Entry 1RF1 (X-ray diffraction, 2.53 A resolution); this record covers chains A and C of the 5 polymer chains in the assembly.

[Chain A]
Protein: Fibrinogen alpha/alpha-E chain
Organism: Homo sapiens
Notes: fragment: Fibrinogen alpha/alpha-E Chain
UniProt: P02671 (FIBA_HUMAN); residues 126-191 here correspond to UniProt positions 145-210 (UniProt number = residue number + 19)
Amino-acid sequence (66 residues; each row starts with the number of its first residue):
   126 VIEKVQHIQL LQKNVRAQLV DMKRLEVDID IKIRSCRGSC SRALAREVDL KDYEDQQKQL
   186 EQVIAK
Disordered / not traced: 126, 191

[Chain C]
Protein: Fibrinogen gamma chain
Organism: Homo sapiens
Notes: fragment: Fibrinogen gamma chain
UniProt: P02679 (FIBG_HUMAN); residues 96-406 here correspond to UniProt positions 122-432 (UniProt number = residue number + 26)
Amino-acid sequence (311 residues; each row starts with the number of its first residue):
    96 YEASILTHDS SIRYLQEIYN SNNQKIVNLK EKVAQLAAQC QEPCKDTVQI HDITGKDCQD
   156 IANKGAKQSG LYFIKPLKAN QQFLVYCEID GSGNGWTVFQ KRLDGSVDFK KNWIQYKEGF
   216 GHLSPTGTTE FWLGNEKIHL ISTQSAIPYA LRVELEDWNG RTSTADYAMF KVGPEADKYR
   276 LTYAYFAGGD AGDAFDGFDF GDDPSDKFFT SHNGMQFSTW DNDNDKFEGN CAEQDGSGWW
   336 MNKCHAGHLN GVYYQGGTYS KASTPNGYDN GIIWATWKTR WYSMKKTTMK IIPFNRLTIG
   396 EGQQHHLGGA K
Disordered / not traced: 394-406
Sequence notes: engineered mutation A132 (Glu158 in P02679)
Cystine bridges: C153-C182, C326-C339
Metal / ion sites: Ca2+: D318, D320, F322, G324
UniProt features mapped onto this chain:
  - region: T374 to E396 (Gamma-chain polymerization, binding amino end of another fibrin alpha chain), G397 to K406 (Platelet aggregation and Staphylococcus clumping)
  - binding site (Ca(2+)): D318, D320, F322, G324
  - glycosylation: N308 (N-linked (GlcNAc...) asparagine)
  - cross-link: Q398 (Isoglutamyl lysine isopeptide (Gln-Lys) (interchain with K-432)), K406 (Isoglutamyl lysine isopeptide (Lys-Gln) (interchain with Q-424))

[Chain A / chain C interface]
Inter-chain disulfides: C161(A)-C135(C)
Contacting residue pairs (27):
  K129(A) - I100(C)
  K129(A) - H103(C)
  K129(A) - D104(C)  salt bridge
  H132(A) - I107(C)
  I133(A) - I107(C)  hydrophobic
  L136(A) - I107(C)
  L136(A) - L110(C)  hydrophobic
  L136(A) - Q111(C)
  N139(A) - Y114(C)  hydrogen bond
  Q143(A) - Y114(C)  hydrogen bond (side chain-backbone)
  Q143(A) - N117(C)
  Q143(A) - N118(C)
  D146(A) - K125(C)  salt bridge
  M147(A) - I121(C)  hydrophobic
  L150(A) - L124(C)  hydrophobic
  L150(A) - K125(C)
  D153(A) - V128(C)
  C161(A) - C135(C)  disulfide
  G163(A) - E137(C)
  G163(A) - P138(C)
  G163(A) - C139(C)  hydrogen bond (backbone-side chain)
  S164(A) - Q134(C)
  S164(A) - C135(C)
  S164(A) - Q136(C)
  S164(A) - E137(C)  hydrogen bond (side chain-backbone)
  C165(A) - Q134(C)
  C165(A) - C135(C)  hydrogen bond
Interface residues without a listed pair, chain A (17 interface residues in all): I154, K157, S160
Interface residues without a listed pair, chain C (21 interface residues in all): L131, A132

[In short]
Chain A and chain C form an interface of 17 and 21 residues respectively; the contacts include 1 disulfide
bond, 5 hydrogen bonds and 2 salt bridges. Polar contacts include K129(A)-D104(C), D146(A)-K125(C) and
N139(A)-Y114(C). UniProt lists 4 Ca2+-binding residues on chain C.
Here chain A is Fibrinogen alpha/alpha-E chain and chain C is Fibrinogen gamma chain, both from Homo sapiens.
Entry 1RF1 (Crystal Structure of Fragment D of gammaE132A Fibrinogen with the Peptide Ligand
Gly-His-Arg-Pro-amide) was determined by X-ray diffraction together with 1RF0 from the same study.
